PDB entry 6J73 | X-ray diffraction, 3.21 A resolution | chain A

== Chain A ==
Name: Isoniazid inducible gene protein IniA
From: Mycolicibacterium smegmatis MC2 155
UniProt: I7FE16 (I7FE16_MYCS2); residues 1-594 here correspond to UniProt positions 28-621 (UniProt number = residue number + 27)
Amino-acid sequence (606 residues; numbered -1 to 604; the number before each row is that of its first residue; numbers below 1 keep their minus sign (Met-1 is residue -1)):
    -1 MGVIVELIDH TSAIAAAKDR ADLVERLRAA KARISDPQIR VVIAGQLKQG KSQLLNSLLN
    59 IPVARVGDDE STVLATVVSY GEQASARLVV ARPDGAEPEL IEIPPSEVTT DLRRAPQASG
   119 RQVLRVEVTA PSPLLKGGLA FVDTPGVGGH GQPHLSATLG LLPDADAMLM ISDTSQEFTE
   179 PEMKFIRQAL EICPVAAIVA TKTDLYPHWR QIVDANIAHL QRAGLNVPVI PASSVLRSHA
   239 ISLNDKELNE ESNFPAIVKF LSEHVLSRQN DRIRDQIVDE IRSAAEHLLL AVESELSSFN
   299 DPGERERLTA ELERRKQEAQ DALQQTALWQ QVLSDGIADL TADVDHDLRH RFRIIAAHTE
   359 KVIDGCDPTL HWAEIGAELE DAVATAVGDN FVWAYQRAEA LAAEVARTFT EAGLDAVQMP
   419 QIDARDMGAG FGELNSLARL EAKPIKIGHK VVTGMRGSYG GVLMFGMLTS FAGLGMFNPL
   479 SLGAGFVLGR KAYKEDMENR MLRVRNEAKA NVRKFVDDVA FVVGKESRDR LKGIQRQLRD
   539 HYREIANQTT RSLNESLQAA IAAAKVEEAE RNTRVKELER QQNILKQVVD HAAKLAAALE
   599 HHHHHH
Unresolved in the structure: -1, 64-68, 422-456, 479-494, 595-604
Differences from the reference sequence: initiating methionine (-1); expression tag (0, 595-604)
From the paper describing this entry:
  - self-association interface (contacts with another copy of this molecule); pairs are residue here / residue on that copy: Asp333-Arg351 (salt bridge), Asp337-His344 (hydrogen bond), Glu402-His348 (hydrogen bond)
  - catalytic residues: Lys46 (proposed by the authors, not directly observed)
  - mutagenesis - K46A: unchanged binding to GDP
  - mutagenesis - K46A: decreased binding to GMPPNP
  - mutagenesis - S50A/R63A: unchanged binding to liposomes
  - mutagenesis - R488A: decreased growth in response to isoniazid
  - mutagenesis - S50A/R63A: abolished growth in response to isoniazid
  - mutagenesis - R488D: abolished binding to membrane

== Summary ==
The paper reports the catalytic residue Lys46; K46A reduces binding to GMPPNP; 4 substitutions were tested in
all.
Chain A is Isoniazid inducible gene protein IniA (Mycolicibacterium smegmatis MC2 155); the structure, Crystal
structure of IniA from Mycobacterium smegmatis, was determined by X-ray diffraction (same publication as
6J72).
